4L4Z - chains A and B; structure by X-ray diffraction, 2.30 A resolution.

Chain A (and B):
Molecule: Transcriptional regulator LsrR
From: Escherichia coli
Notes: chain B of this document is another copy of the same molecule, construct and numbering; everything in this record applies to it too
Reference sequence: P76141 (LSRR_ECOLI); numbering as in UniProt (aligned over 53-317)
Chain sequence (266 residues; numbered 52 to 317; the number before each row is that of its first residue):
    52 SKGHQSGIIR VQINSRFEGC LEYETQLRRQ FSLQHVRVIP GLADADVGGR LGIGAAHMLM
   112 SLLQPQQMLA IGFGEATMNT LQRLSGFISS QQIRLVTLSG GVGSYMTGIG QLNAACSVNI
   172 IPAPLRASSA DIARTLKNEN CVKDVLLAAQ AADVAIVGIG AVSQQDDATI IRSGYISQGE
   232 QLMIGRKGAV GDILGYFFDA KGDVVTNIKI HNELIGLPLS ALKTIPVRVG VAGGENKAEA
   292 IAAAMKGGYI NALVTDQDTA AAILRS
Not modelled in the structure: 52-68 (chain B: 52-67)
Sequence notes: expression tag (52)
Curated features (UniProtKB/Swiss-Prot):
  - mutagenesis: Q215 (Q215A: Moderate decrease in affinity for phospho-AI-2), T220 (T220A: Decreases affinity for phospho-AI-2), D243 (D243A: Forms tetramers in the presence or absence of phospho-AI-2. Decreases affinity for phospho-AI-2), K288 (K288A: Forms tetramers in the presence or absence of phospho-AI-2. Decreases affinity for phospho-AI-2)
Small-molecule neighbours: phospho-AI-2 (D5X; (2S)-2,3,3-trihydroxy-4-oxopentyl dihydrogen phosphate): F124, G125, E126, A127, G209, I210, G211, Q215, T220, I221, D243, I244, L245, G246, K288
From the paper describing this entry:
  - binding site for phospho-AI-2: E126, A127, Q215, T220, D243, K288
  - conformationally variable residues (side-chain flip): F124, G152, Y156, A174, L176
  - mutagenesis - T220A, D243A, K288A: decreased binding to phospho-AI-2
  - contacts within the chain: F124-Y156, G152-A174 (backbone contact)

How chain A and chain B interact:
Residue-residue contacts - 27 pairs, chain A then chain B:
  V153(A) - V153(B)  hydrophobic
  V153(A) - I171(B)  hydrophobic
  V153(A) - P173(B)  hydrophobic
  T158(A) - C167(B)
  T158(A) - I171(B)
  G159(A) - I160(B)  hydrogen bond (backbone-backbone)
  G159(A) - G161(B)
  G159(A) - L163(B)
  Q162(A) - Q162(B)
  V169(A) - M157(B)
  I171(A) - V153(B)  hydrophobic
  P173(A) - P173(B)
  P173(A) - A174(B)
  P173(A) - P175(B)
  A174(A) - P173(B)
  P175(A) - P173(B)
  P175(A) - C192(B)  hydrophobic
  A178(A) - E190(B)
  S179(A) - E190(B)  hydrogen bond
  I183(A) - T186(B)
  I183(A) - E190(B)
  T186(A) - I183(B)
  L187(A) - L187(B)  hydrophobic
  E190(A) - A178(B)
  E190(A) - S179(B)  hydrogen bond
  E190(A) - I183(B)
  C192(A) - P175(B)  hydrophobic
Also at the interface, not in a pair above, chain A (18 interface residues in all): G154, I160
Also at the interface, not in a pair above, chain B (20 interface residues in all): G154, V169

Overview:
18 residues of chain A face 20 of chain B across their interface, with 3 hydrogen bonds. Polar pairs include
S179(A)-E190(B) and G159(A)-I160(B). Chain A binds phospho-AI-2. The paper reports a binding site for
phospho-AI-2 at E126(A), A127(A) and Q215(A) among others; T220A, D243A and K288A of chain A reduce binding to
phospho-AI-2.
Both chains are Transcriptional regulator LsrR (Escherichia coli). Entry 4L4Z (Crystal structures of the LsrR
proteins complexed with phospho-AI-2 and its two different analogs reveal distinct ...) was determined by
X-ray diffraction (same publication as 4L50, 4L51, 4L5I and 4L5J).
